8BW1 - chains Q and R of the 32 polymer chains in the assembly; structure by X-ray diffraction, 3.25 A resolution.

== Chain Q ==
Molecule: Proteasome subunit alpha type-4
Organism: Saccharomyces cerevisiae
UniProt: P40303 (PSA4_YEAST); residues -1 to 252 here correspond to UniProt positions 1-254 (UniProt number = residue number + 2)
Chain sequence (254 residues; row label = number of the first residue in the row; numbers below 1 keep their minus sign (Met-1 is residue -1)):
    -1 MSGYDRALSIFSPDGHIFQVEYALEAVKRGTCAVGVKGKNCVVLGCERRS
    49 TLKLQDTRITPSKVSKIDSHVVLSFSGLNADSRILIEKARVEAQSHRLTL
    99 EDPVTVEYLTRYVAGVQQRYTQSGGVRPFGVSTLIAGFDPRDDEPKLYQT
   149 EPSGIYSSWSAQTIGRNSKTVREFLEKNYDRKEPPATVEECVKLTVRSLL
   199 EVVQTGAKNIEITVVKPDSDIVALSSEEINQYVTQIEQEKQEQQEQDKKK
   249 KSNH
Disordered / not traced: -1 to 0, 241-252
Swiss-Prot annotation at these positions:
  - modified residue: Thr58 (Phosphothreonine)

== Chain R ==
Molecule: Proteasome subunit alpha type-5
Organism: Saccharomyces cerevisiae
UniProt: P32379 (PSA5_YEAST); residues -7 to 252 here correspond to UniProt positions 1-260 (UniProt number = residue number + 8)
Chain sequence (260 residues; each row starts with the number of its first residue; numbers below 1 keep their minus sign (Met-7 is residue -7)):
    -7 MFLTRSEYDRGVSTFSPEGRLFQVEYSLEAIKLGSTAIGIATKEGVVLGV
    43 EKRATSPLLESDSIEKIVEIDRHIGCAMSGLTADARSMIEHARTAAVTHN
    93 LYYDEDINVESLTQSVCDLALRFGEGASGEERLMSRPFGVALLIAGHDAD
   143 DGYQLFHAEPSGTFYRYNAKAIGSGSEGAQAELLNEWHSSLTLKEAELLV
   193 LKILKQVMEEKLDENNAQLSCITKQDGFKIYDNEKTAELIKELKEKEAAE
   243 SPEEADVEMS
Disordered / not traced: -7 to 0, 118-124, 243-252

== How chain Q and chain R interact ==
Contacting residue pairs - 61 pairs, chain Q then chain R:
  Asp3(Q) with Glu117(R)
  Arg4(Q) with Glu117(R)
  Ala5(Q) with Val4(R), hydrophobic; Glu117(R), hydrogen bond (backbone-side chain); Ser127(R)
  Ser7(Q) with Ser127(R), hydrogen bond (backbone-side chain); Arg128(R)
  Ile8(Q) with Gln15(R)
  Phe9(Q) with Gln15(R); Tyr18(R), hydrophobic; Ser19(R); Ala22(R), hydrophobic; Leu73(R), hydrophobic; Arg128(R); Pro129(R); Gly131(R)
  Ser10(Q) with Tyr18(R)
  Pro11(Q) with Tyr18(R), hydrophobic; Glu21(R)
  Gly13(Q) with Tyr18(R); Glu21(R); Ala22(R)
  His14(Q) with Leu25(R)
  Ile15(Q) with Leu73(R), hydrophobic; Arg128(R)
  Lys35(Q) with Glu52(R), salt bridge
  Gln116(Q) with Ala75(R); Asp76(R)
  Thr119(Q) with Arg128(R), hydrogen bond (backbone-side chain)
  Gln120(Q) with Met126(R); Ser127(R), hydrogen bond (backbone-backbone); Arg128(R); Pro129(R); Phe130(R)
  Ser121(Q) with Ser127(R)
  Gly122(Q) with Ser127(R)
  Ser151(Q) with Ala75(R)
  Gly152(Q) with Ala75(R)
  Ile153(Q) with Thr74(R); Ala75(R), hydrophobic
  Ser155(Q) with Leu51(R); Ser55(R)
  Ser156(Q) with Leu51(R); Glu52(R), hydrogen bond (backbone-backbone); Ser55(R), hydrogen bond (backbone-side chain)
  Trp157(Q) with Ser48(R); Leu50(R); Leu51(R); Glu52(R)
  Ser158(Q) with Leu50(R), hydrogen bond (backbone-backbone); Glu52(R), hydrogen bond
  Ala159(Q) with Leu50(R)
  Leu173(Q) with Leu50(R), hydrophobic
  Glu174(Q) with Ser48(R), hydrogen bond; Pro49(R); Leu50(R)
  Tyr177(Q) with Leu50(R), hydrophobic
  Arg179(Q) with Pro49(R), hydrogen bond (side chain-backbone); Leu50(R), hydrogen bond (side chain-backbone); Leu51(R), hydrogen bond (side chain-backbone); Glu52(R)
Interface residues without a listed pair, chain Q (31 interface residues in all): Asp12, Arg170
Interface residues without a listed pair, chain R (26 interface residues in all): Asp1, Thr47

== Summary ==
31 residues of chain Q face 26 of chain R across their interface; the contacts include 12 hydrogen bonds and 1
salt bridge. Polar contacts include Lys35(Q)-Glu52(R), Ala5(Q)-Glu117(R) and Ser7(Q)-Ser127(R).
Chain Q is Proteasome subunit alpha type-4 and chain R is Proteasome subunit alpha type-5, both from
Saccharomyces cerevisiae; the structure, Yeast 20S proteasome in complex with an engineered fellutamide
derivative (C14QAL), was determined by X-ray diffraction.
